PDB entry 5ZUL | X-ray diffraction, 3.75 A resolution | chains B and C of the 6 polymer chains in the assembly

== Chain B (and C) ==
Name: Small heat shock protein
From: Mycobacterium marinum M
Notes: chain C of this document is another copy of the same molecule, construct and numbering; everything in this record applies to it too
UniProt: B2HF11 (B2HF11_MYCMM); residues 1-149 here = UniProt positions 1-149
Chain sequence (149 residues; each row starts with the number of its first residue):
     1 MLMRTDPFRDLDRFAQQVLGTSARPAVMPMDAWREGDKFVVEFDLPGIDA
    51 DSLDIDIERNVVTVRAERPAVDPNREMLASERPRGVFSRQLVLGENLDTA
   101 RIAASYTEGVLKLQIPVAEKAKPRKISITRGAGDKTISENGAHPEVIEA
Unresolved in the structure: 1-15, 57-59, 94-97, 117-125, 131-149 (chain C: 1-19, 119-149)

== Chain B / chain C interface ==
Residue-residue contacts - 6 pairs, chain B then chain C:
  Pro73(B) - Thr21(C)  hydrogen bond (backbone-side chain)
  Pro73(B) - Ser22(C)
  Glu76(B) - Ser22(C)
  Met77(B) - Ser22(C)
  Met77(B) - Ala23(C)
  Ser80(B) - Ala23(C)
Interface residues without a listed pair, chain B (10 interface residues in all): Gln17, Asp72, Asn74, Arg75, Leu78, Ala79
Interface residues without a listed pair, chain C (6 interface residues in all): Arg24, Pro25, Gln90

== Summary ==
10 residues of chain B and 6 residues of chain C are in contact; the contacts include 1 hydrogen bond. The
hydrogen-bonded pair is Pro73(B)-Thr21(C).
Chain B and chain C are both Small heat shock protein (Mycobacterium marinum M); the structure, Small heat
shock protein from Mycobacterium marinum M : Form-3, was determined by X-ray diffraction together with 5ZS3
and 5ZS6 from the same study.
